Entry 4R63 (X-ray diffraction, 1.85 A resolution); this record covers chains A and T of the 4 polymer chains in the assembly.

== Chain A ==
Name: DNA polymerase beta
From: Homo sapiens
Notes: EC 2.7.7.7, 4.2.99.-
Reference sequence: P06746 (DPOLB_HUMAN); numbering as in UniProt (aligned over 1-335)
Amino-acid sequence (335 residues; each row starts with the number of its first residue):
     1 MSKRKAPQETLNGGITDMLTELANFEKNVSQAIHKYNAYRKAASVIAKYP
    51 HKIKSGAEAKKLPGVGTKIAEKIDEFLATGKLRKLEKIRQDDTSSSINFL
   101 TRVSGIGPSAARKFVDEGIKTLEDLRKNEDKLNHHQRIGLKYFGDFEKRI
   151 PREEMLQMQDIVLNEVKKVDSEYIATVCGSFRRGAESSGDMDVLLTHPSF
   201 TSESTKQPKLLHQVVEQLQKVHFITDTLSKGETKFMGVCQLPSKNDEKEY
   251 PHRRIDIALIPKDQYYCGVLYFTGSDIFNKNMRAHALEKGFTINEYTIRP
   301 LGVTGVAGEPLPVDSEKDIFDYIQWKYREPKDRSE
Not modelled in the structure: 1-6, 205-206
Differences from the reference sequence: engineered mutation Ala258 (Arg in P06746)
UniProt features mapped onto this chain:
  - region: Arg183 to Asp192 (DNA-binding)
  - active site: Lys72 (Nucleophile)
  - binding site (K(+)): Lys60, Leu62, Val65, Thr101, Val103, Ile106
  - binding site (Na(+)): Lys60, Leu62, Val65, Thr101, Val103, Ile106
  - binding site (dATP): Arg149, Ser180, Arg183, Gly189, Asp190
  - binding site (dCTP): Arg149, Ser180, Arg183, Gly189, Asp190
  - binding site (dGTP): Arg149, Ser180, Arg183, Gly189, Asp190, Asp192
  - binding site (dTTP): Arg149, Ser180, Arg183, Gly189, Asp190
  - binding site (Mg(2+)): Asp190, Asp192, Asp256
  - modified residue: Lys72 (N6-acetyllysine), Arg83 (Omega-N-methylarginine), Arg152 (Omega-N-methylarginine)
  - cross-link (Glycyl lysine isopeptide (Lys-Gly)): Lys41 (interchain with G-Cter in ubiquitin), Lys61 (interchain with G-Cter in ubiquitin), Lys81 (interchain with G-Cter in ubiquitin)
  - natural variant: Leu22 (L22P: Found in a gastric cancer sample; uncertain significance), Tyr39 (Y39C: Found in a gastric cancer sample; uncertain significance), Gly118 (G118V: Decreased DNA-directed DNA polymerase activity), Arg137 (R137Q: Decreased function in base-excision repair), Arg149 (R149I: Decreased DNA-directed DNA polymerase activity), Asp160 (D160N: Found in a gastric cancer sample; uncertain significance), Cys239 (C239R: Found in a gastric cancer sample; uncertain significance), Lys289 (K289M: Found in a colon cancer sample; uncertain significance), Asn294 (N294D: Found in a gastric cancer sample; uncertain significance), Glu295 (E295K: Found in a gastric cancer sample; uncertain significance)
  - mutagenesis: Phe25 (F25W: No effect on 5'-dRP lyase activity. Decreased ssDNA binding), His34 (H34G: Decreased 5'-dRP lyase activity. Decreased ssDNA binding), Lys35 (K35A: Decreased 5'-dRP lyase activity. Decreased ssDNA binding. Loss of 5'-dRP lyase activity; when associated with A-68 and A-72. Decreased ssDNA binding; when associated with A-68 and A-72 ...), Tyr39 (Y39F: No effect on 5'-dRP lyase activity; Y39Q: Abolishes DNA polymerase and 5'-dRP lyase activity), Lys41 (K41R: Abolishes ubiquitination; when associated with R-61 and R-81), Lys60 (K60A: Decreased 5'-dRP lyase activity. Decreased ssDNA binding), Lys61 (K61R: Abolishes ubiquitination; when associated with R-41 and R-81), Lys68 (K68A: No effect on 5'-dRP lyase activity. Decreased ssDNA binding. Loss of 5'-dRP lyase activity; when associated with A-35 and A-72. Decreased ssDNA binding; when associated with A-35 and A-72 ...), Glu71 (E71Q: No effect on 5'-dRP lyase activity. No effect on structure shown by circular dichroism. No effect on ssDNA binding), Lys72 (K72A: Severely reduced 5'-dRP lyase activity. Does not affect ssDNA binding. Loss of 5'-dRP lyase activity; when associated with A-35 and A-68. Decreased ssDNA binding ...), Glu75 (E75A: Slightly decreased 5'-dRP lyase activity. Decreased ssDNA binding. No effect on structure shown by circular dichroism), Lys81 (K81R: Abolishes ubiquitination; when associated with R-41 and R-61), 5 further mutagenesis entries in UniProt
Bound ions: Na+ site 1: Lys60, Leu62, Val65 (shared with 1 residue of chain D); Na+ site 2: Thr101, Val103, Ile106 (shared with 1 residue of chain P); Na+ site 3 near Thr101 (its only coordinating residue here); Na+ site 4 near Ser171 (its only coordinating residue here)
From the paper describing this entry:
  - mutagenesis - D192A: abolished catalytic activity
  - mutagenesis - D192E (10,000-fold), Y296A: decreased catalytic activity
  - mutagenesis - R258A: increased catalytic activity
  - mutagenesis - R258A (5-fold): decreased binding to incoming nucleotide
  - mutagenesis - R258A: decreased stability
  - mutagenesis - R258A/F272A: decreased catalytic activity on dATP
  - mutagenesis - F272A: decreased catalytic activity on correct nucleotide
  - mutagenesis - E295A (>200-fold), E295K: decreased catalytic activity on correct insertion
  - catalytic residues: Asp190, Asp192 (citing earlier work)

== Chain T ==
Molecule: 16-nt DNA strand
Notes: fragment: Template Strand
Sequence (16 nucleotides; each row starts with the number of its first residue):
     1 CCGACAGCGCATCAGC

== Chain A / chain T interface ==
Residue-residue contacts (15; chain A residue first):
  His34(A) with DC5(T), stacking on the base
  Asn133(A) with DT12(T), phosphate contact
  His134(A) with DT12(T), phosphate contact
  Ser229(A) with DC10(T), phosphate contact; DA11(T), phosphate contact
  Lys230(A) with DC10(T), hydrogen bond to the phosphate; DA11(T), hydrogen bond to the phosphate
  Gly231(A) with DC10(T), phosphate contact
  Glu232(A) with DC10(T), hydrogen bond to the phosphate
  Thr233(A) with DG9(T), hydrogen bond to the phosphate; DC10(T), hydrogen bond to the phosphate
  Lys234(A) with DG9(T), sugar contact; DC10(T), hydrogen bond to the phosphate
  Tyr271(A) with DA6(T), base contact
  Tyr296(A) with DC8(T), sugar contact
Other interface residues (no listed pair), chain A (12 interface residues in all): Leu228

== Overview ==
12 residues of chain A face 7 of chain T across their interface; the contacts include 6 hydrogen bonds and 1
aromatic stacking contact. Polar contacts include Lys230(A)-DC10(T), Lys230(A)-DA11(T) and Glu232(A)-DC10(T).
The paper reports catalytic residues Asp190(A) and Asp192(A); D192E and Y296A of chain A reduce catalytic
activity; 8 substitutions were tested in all.
Chain A is DNA polymerase beta (Homo sapiens) and chain T is a 16-nt DNA strand; the structure, Binary complex
crystal structure of R258A mutant of DNA polymerase Beta, was determined by X-ray diffraction, deposited
together with 4R64, 4R65 and 4R66.
